PDB entry 9ER6 | X-ray diffraction, 1.45 A resolution | chains L and M of the 4 polymer chains in the assembly

[Chain L (and M)]
Name: Hydrogenase-1 large chain
From: Escherichia coli
Notes: EC 1.12.99.6; chain M of this document is another copy of the same molecule, construct and numbering; everything in this record applies to it too
UniProtKB: P0ACD8 (MBHL_ECOLI); residues 1-582 here = UniProt positions 1-582
Chain sequence (582 residues; each row starts with the number of its first residue):
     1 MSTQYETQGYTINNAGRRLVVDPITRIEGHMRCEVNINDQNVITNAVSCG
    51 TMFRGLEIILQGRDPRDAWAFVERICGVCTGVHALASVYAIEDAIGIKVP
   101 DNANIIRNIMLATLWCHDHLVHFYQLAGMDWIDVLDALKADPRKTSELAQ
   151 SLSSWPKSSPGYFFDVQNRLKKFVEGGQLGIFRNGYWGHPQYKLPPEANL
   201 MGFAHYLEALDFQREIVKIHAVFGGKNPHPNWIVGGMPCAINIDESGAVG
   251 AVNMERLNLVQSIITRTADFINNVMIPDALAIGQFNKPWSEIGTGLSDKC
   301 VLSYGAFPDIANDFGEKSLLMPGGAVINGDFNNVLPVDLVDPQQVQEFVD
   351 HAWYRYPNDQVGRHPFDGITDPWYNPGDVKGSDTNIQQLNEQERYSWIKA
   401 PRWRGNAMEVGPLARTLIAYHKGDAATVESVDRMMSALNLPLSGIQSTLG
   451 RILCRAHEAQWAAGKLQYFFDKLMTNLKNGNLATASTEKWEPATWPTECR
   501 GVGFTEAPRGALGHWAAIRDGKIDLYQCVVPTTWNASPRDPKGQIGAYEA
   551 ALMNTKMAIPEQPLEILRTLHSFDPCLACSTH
Unresolved in the structure: 1
Ion coordination: Mg2+: Glu57, Cys528; Ni2+: Cys76, Cys79, Cys576, Cys579; carbonmonoxide-(dicyano) iron Fe: Cys79, Cys579
Residues lining bound ligands: carbonmonoxide-(dicyano) iron (FCO): Cys79, Val82, His83, Ala507, Pro508, Arg509, Leu512, Val530, Pro531, Thr532, Cys576, Cys579
UniProt features mapped onto this chain:
  - binding site (Ni(2+)): Cys76, Cys79, Cys576, Cys579

[How chain L and chain M interact]
Contacting residue pairs - 26 pairs, chain L then chain M:
  Gln150(L) - Ser146(M)
  Gln150(L) - Gln150(M)  hydrogen bond
  Gln150(L) - Ser159(M)
  Gln150(L) - Pro160(M)
  Ser154(L) - Ser159(M)  hydrogen bond (backbone-side chain)
  Ser154(L) - Gly161(M)
  Ser154(L) - Tyr162(M)
  Trp155(L) - Ser159(M)  hydrogen bond (backbone-side chain)
  Pro156(L) - Pro156(M)
  Pro156(L) - Lys157(M)
  Pro156(L) - Ser158(M)  hydrogen bond (backbone-backbone)
  Pro156(L) - Ser159(M)  hydrogen bond (backbone-backbone)
  Pro156(L) - Tyr162(M)  hydrophobic
  Lys157(L) - Pro156(M)
  Ser158(L) - Pro156(M)  hydrogen bond (backbone-backbone)
  Ser158(L) - Ser159(M)
  Ser159(L) - Gln150(M)
  Ser159(L) - Ser154(M)  hydrogen bond (side chain-backbone)
  Ser159(L) - Trp155(M)  hydrogen bond (side chain-backbone)
  Ser159(L) - Pro156(M)  hydrogen bond (backbone-backbone)
  Ser159(L) - Ser158(M)
  Pro160(L) - Gln150(M)
  Gly161(L) - Ser154(M)
  Tyr162(L) - Ser154(M)  hydrogen bond (backbone-backbone)
  Tyr162(L) - Pro156(M)  hydrophobic
  Asp165(L) - Ser154(M)
Also at the interface, not in a pair above, chain L (12 interface residues in all): Ser146
Also at the interface, not in a pair above, chain M (12 interface residues in all): Asp165

[Summary]
The chain L/chain M interface involves 12 residues from each chain, with 10 hydrogen bonds. Polar pairs
include Gln150(L)-Gln150(M), Ser154(L)-Ser159(M) and Trp155(L)-Ser159(M). Bound to chain L:
carbonmonoxide-(dicyano) iron. Glu57(L) and Cys528(L) coordinate Mg2+. Curated annotation (UniProt) lists 4
Ni2+-binding residues on chain L.
Both chains are Hydrogenase-1 large chain (Escherichia coli). Entry 9ER6 (Hydrogenase-1 Ni-SI state) was
determined by X-ray diffraction.
